PDB entry 7VLA | electron microscopy, 2.70 A resolution | chains A and S of the 6 polymer chains in the assembly

== Chain A ==
Molecule: Guanine nucleotide-binding protein G(i) subunit alpha-1
Organism: Homo sapiens
UniProt: P63096 (GNAI1_HUMAN); numbering as in UniProt (aligned over 1-354)
Sequence (354 residues; row label = number of the first residue in the row):
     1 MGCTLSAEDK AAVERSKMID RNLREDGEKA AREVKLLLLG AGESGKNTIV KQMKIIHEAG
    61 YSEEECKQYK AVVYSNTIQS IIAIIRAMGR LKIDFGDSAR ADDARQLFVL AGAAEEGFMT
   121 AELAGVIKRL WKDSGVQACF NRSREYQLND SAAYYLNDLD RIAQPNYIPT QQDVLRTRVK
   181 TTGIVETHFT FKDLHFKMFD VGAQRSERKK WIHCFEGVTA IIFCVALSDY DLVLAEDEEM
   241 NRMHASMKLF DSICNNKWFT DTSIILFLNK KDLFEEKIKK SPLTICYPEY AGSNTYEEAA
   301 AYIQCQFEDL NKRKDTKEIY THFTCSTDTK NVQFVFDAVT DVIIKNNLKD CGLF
Not modelled in the structure: 1-2, 55-181
Sequence notes: engineered mutation Asn-47 (Ser in P63096), Ala-203 (Gly in P63096), Ala-245 (Glu in P63096), Ser-326 (Ala in P63096)
Curated features (UniProtKB/Swiss-Prot):
  - region: Lys-35 to Lys-46, Thr-48 (G1 motif), Asp-173 to Thr-181 (G2 motif), Phe-196 to Gly-202, Gln-204, Arg-205 (G3 motif), Ile-265 to Asp-272 (G4 motif), Thr-324, Cys-325, Thr-327 to Thr-329 (G5 motif)
  - binding site (GTP): Glu-43 to Lys-46, Thr-48, Ser-151, Leu-175 to Thr-181, Asp-200 to Gly-202, Gln-204, Asn-269 to Asp-272
  - binding site (Mg(2+)): Thr-181
  - modified residue: Arg-178 (ADP-ribosylarginine), Gln-204 (Deamidated glutamine), Cys-351 (ADP-ribosylcysteine)
  - lipidation: Gly-2 (N-myristoyl glycine), Cys-3 (S-palmitoyl cysteine)
  - natural variant: Gly-40 (G40C: In NEDHISB; G40R: In NEDHISB), Gly-45 (G45D: In NEDHISB), Thr-48 (T48I: In NEDHISB; T48K: In NEDHISB), Gln-52 (Q52P: In NEDHISB), Ser-75 (deletion: In NEDHISB; uncertain significance), Gln-172 (deletion: In NEDHISB), Asp-173 (D173V: In NEDHISB), Glu-186 to Phe-189 (deletion: In NEDHISB; uncertain significance), Cys-224 (C224Y: In NEDHISB), Lys-270 (K270N: In NEDHISB; K270R: In NEDHISB), Asp-272 (D272G: In NEDHISB), Val-332 (V332E: In NEDHISB; uncertain significance)
  - mutagenesis: Gly-42 (G42R: Abolishes switch to an activated conformation and dissociation from beta and gamma subunits upon GTP binding. Abolishes interaction with RGS family members), Glu-116 (E116L: Enhances interaction (inactive GDP-bound) with RGS14), Gln-147 (Q147L: Enhances interaction (inactive GDP-bound) with RGS14)

== Chain S ==
Molecule: scFv16
Organism: Homo sapiens
Notes: antibody fragment or engineered binder
Sequence (256 residues; numbered 1 to 256; the number before each row is that of its first residue):
     1 DVQLVESGGG LVQPGGSRKL SCSASGFAFS SFGMHWVRQA PEKGLEWVAY ISSGSGTIYY
    61 ADTVKGRFTI SRDDPKNTLF LQMTSLRSED TAMYYCVRSI YYYGSSPFDF WGQGTTLTVS
   121 SGGGGSGGGG SGGGGSDIVM TQATSSVPVT PGESVSISCR SSKSLLHSNG NTYLYWFLQR
   181 PGQSPQLLIY RMSNLASGVP DRFSGSGSGT AFTLTISRLE AEDVGVYYCM QHLEYPLTFG
   241 AGTKLELKGS LEVLFQ
Not modelled in the structure: 122-134, 248-256
Disulfide bonds: Cys-22/Cys-96, Cys-159/Cys-229

== Chain A / chain S interface ==
Pairs across the interface (26; chain A residue first):
  Thr-4(A) with His-167(S)
  Leu-5(A) with His-167(S)
  Ser-6(A) with His-167(S), hydrogen bond; Asn-169(S), hydrogen bond; Tyr-173(S), hydrogen bond
  Ala-7(A) with His-232(S); Leu-233(S); Tyr-235(S), hydrophobic
  Glu-8(A) with Tyr-101(S); Pro-107(S); Tyr-173(S); Tyr-175(S), hydrogen bond; Arg-191(S), salt bridge; His-232(S), salt bridge
  Asp-9(A) with Asn-169(S), hydrogen bond; Tyr-173(S)
  Ala-11(A) with Tyr-101(S), hydrophobic
  Glu-14(A) with Ser-52(S), hydrogen bond; Ser-53(S); Gly-56(S); Thr-57(S)
  Arg-15(A) with Ile-100(S); Tyr-101(S); Tyr-102(S)
  Met-18(A) with Ser-53(S); Gly-54(S)
Interface residues without a listed pair, chain A (11 interface residues in all): Ala-12
Interface residues without a listed pair, chain S (18 interface residues in all): Glu-234

== Overview ==
11 residues of chain A and 18 residues of chain S are in contact, with 6 hydrogen bonds and 2 salt bridges.
Polar contacts include Glu-8(A)/Arg-191(S), Glu-8(A)/His-232(S) and Ser-6(A)/His-167(S).
Here chain A is Guanine nucleotide-binding protein G(i) subunit alpha-1 and chain S is scFv16, both from Homo
sapiens. Entry 7VLA (Cryo-EM structure of the CCL15(27-92) bound CCR1-Gi complex) was determined by electron
microscopy together with 7VL8 and 7VL9 from the same study.
